PDB entry 6PHC | X-ray diffraction, 2.90 A resolution | chains I and A of the 3 polymer chains in the assembly

Chain I:
Molecule: 25 kDa ookinete surface antigen
From: Plasmodium falciparum
UniProt: P13829 (OS25_PLAFO); the construct has insertions or renumbered stretches relative to UniProt, so the offset changes along the chain: 1-164 = UniProt 22-185; 168-171 = UniProt 190-193
Sequence (184 residues; row label = number of the first residue in the row; note: 3 numbers in that range are skipped by the numbering (no residue carries them; nothing is unmodelled there); a row labelled like 164A-164D holds insertion residues (164A, then the next letters in order); numbers below 1 keep their minus sign (Glu-2 is residue -2)):
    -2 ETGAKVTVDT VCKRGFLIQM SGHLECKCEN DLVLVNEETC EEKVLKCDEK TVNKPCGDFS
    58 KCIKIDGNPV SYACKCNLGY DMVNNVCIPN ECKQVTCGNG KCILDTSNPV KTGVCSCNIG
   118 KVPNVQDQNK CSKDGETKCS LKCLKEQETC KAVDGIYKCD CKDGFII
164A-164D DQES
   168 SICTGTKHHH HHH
Disordered / not traced: -2 to 0, 61-70, 164A-164D, 172-180
Construct notes: expression tag (-2 to 0, 172-180); conflict Gln91 (Asn112 in P13829), Gln144 (Asn165 in P13829), Gln164B (Asn187 in P13829)
Disulfides: Cys9-Cys23, Cys25-Cys37, Cys44-Cys59, Cys53-Cys71, Cys73-Cys84, Cys89-Cys99, Cys94-Cys112, Cys114-Cys128, Cys136-Cys147, Cys140-Cys156, Cys158-Cys170

Chain A:
Molecule: 2544 Antibody Fab, Heavy Chain
From: Homo sapiens
Notes: antibody fragment or engineered binder
Sequence (228 residues; each row starts with the number of its first residue; a row labelled like 82A-82C holds insertion residues (82A, then the next letters in order)):
     1 EVQLVESGGG LVQPGGSLRL SCVASGFTFS NYNMNWVRQA PGKGLEWLSY IS
   52A S
    53 SSGTIYYADS VKGRFTISRD NAKNSMYLQM
82A-82C NSL
    83 RAEDTAVYYC VRVEYYYG
100A-100H SSGYYYDF
   101 DSWGQGTLVT VSSASTKGPS VFPLAPSSKS TSGGTAALGC LVKDYFPEPV TVSWNSGALT
   161 SGVHTFPAVL QSSGLYSLSS VVTVPSSSLG TQTYICNVNH KPSNTKVDKK VEPKSC
Disulfides: Cys22-Cys92, Cys140-Cys196
Reported in the primary citation:
  - mutagenesis - G55S: decreased binding to 25 kDa ookinete surface antigen (chain I)

Interface between chain I and chain A:
Contacting residue pairs (34; chain I residue first):
  Ala1(I) - Asn31(A)  hydrogen bond (backbone-side chain)
  Lys2(I) - Asn31(A)
  Lys2(I) - Asn33(A)
  Lys2(I) - Glu96(A)  salt bridge
  Lys2(I) - Tyr97(A)  hydrogen bond (side chain-backbone)
  Lys2(I) - Tyr99(A)
  Val3(I) - Tyr99(A)  hydrogen bond (backbone-side chain)
  Thr4(I) - Asn33(A)
  Thr4(I) - Tyr50(A)
  Thr4(I) - Tyr97(A)
  Thr4(I) - Tyr100F(A)  hydrogen bond
  Val5(I) - Tyr97(A)
  Asp6(I) - Thr56(A)
  Asp6(I) - Tyr58(A)  hydrogen bond (backbone-side chain)
  Asp6(I) - Tyr100F(A)  hydrogen bond
  Thr7(I) - Thr56(A)
  Val8(I) - Thr56(A)  hydrogen bond (backbone-side chain)
  Val8(I) - Tyr58(A)
  Gln16(I) - Tyr100D(A)  hydrogen bond
  Met17(I) - Tyr100D(A)
  Gly19(I) - Tyr99(A)
  Gly19(I) - Tyr100D(A)
  His20(I) - Tyr100D(A)
  Leu21(I) - Tyr100D(A)  hydrophobic
  Asn33(I) - Ser53(A)
  Glu34(I) - Ser52A(A)  hydrogen bond
  Glu34(I) - Ser53(A)
  Glu35(I) - Ser52(A)  hydrogen bond
  Glu35(I) - Ser53(A)
  Glu35(I) - Ser54(A)
  Glu35(I) - Gly55(A)  hydrogen bond (side chain-backbone)
  Glu35(I) - Thr56(A)  hydrogen bond
  Thr103(I) - Glu96(A)
  Ser137(I) - Tyr100D(A)
Other interface residues (no listed pair), chain I (19 interface residues in all): Ser18
Other interface residues (no listed pair), chain A (16 interface residues in all): Tyr32
From the paper, about this interface:
  - epitope / paratope residues, chain A: Gly55(A), Thr56(A), Tyr97(A), Tyr100D(A), Tyr100F(A)

Overview:
19 residues of chain I face 16 of chain A across their interface; the contacts include 12 hydrogen bonds and 1
salt bridge. Among the polar pairs are Lys2(I)-Glu96(A), Ala1(I)-Asn31(A) and Lys2(I)-Tyr97(A). The paper
reports that G55S of chain A reduces binding to 25 kDa ookinete surface antigen (chain I); epitope/paratope
residues Gly55(A), Thr56(A) and Tyr97(A) among others.
Here chain I is 25 kDa ookinete surface antigen (Plasmodium falciparum) and chain A is 2544 Antibody Fab,
Heavy Chain (Homo sapiens). Entry 6PHC (Pfs25 in complex with the human transmission blocking antibody 2544)
was determined by X-ray diffraction (same publication as 6PHH).
